PDB entry 6BDT | X-ray diffraction, 2.30 A resolution | chain A

# Chain A
Molecule: Calpain-3
Source organism: Homo sapiens
Notes: EC 3.4.22.54
Reference sequence: P20807 (CAN3_HUMAN), isoform P20807-3; numbering as in UniProt (aligned over 46-419)
Sequence (382 residues; row label = number of the first residue in the row):
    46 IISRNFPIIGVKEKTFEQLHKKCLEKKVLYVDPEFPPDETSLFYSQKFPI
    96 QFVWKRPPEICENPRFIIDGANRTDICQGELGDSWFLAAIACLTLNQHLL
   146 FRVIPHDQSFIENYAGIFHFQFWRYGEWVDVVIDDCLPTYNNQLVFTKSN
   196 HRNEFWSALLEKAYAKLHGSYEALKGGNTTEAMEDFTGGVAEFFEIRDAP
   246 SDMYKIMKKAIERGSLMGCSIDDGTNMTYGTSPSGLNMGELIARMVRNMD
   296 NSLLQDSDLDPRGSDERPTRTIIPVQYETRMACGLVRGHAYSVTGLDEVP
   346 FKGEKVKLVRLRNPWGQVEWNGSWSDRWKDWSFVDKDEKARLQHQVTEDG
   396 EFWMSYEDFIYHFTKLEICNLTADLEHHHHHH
Unresolved in the structure: 46-57, 94-95, 271-323, 420-427
Construct notes: engineered mutation S129 (Cys in P20807); expression tag (420-427)
Ion coordination: Ca2+ site 1: I113, G115, D120, E199; Ca2+ site 2: E364, D371, T392, D394, E396

# In short
I113, G115, D120 and E199 form the Ca2+ site 1. E364, D371, T392, D394 and E396 coordinate Ca2+ site 2.
Chain A is Calpain-3 (Homo sapiens); the structure, Crystal Structure of Human Calpain-3 Protease Core
Mutant-C129S, was determined by X-ray diffraction together with 6BGP, 6BJD and 6BKJ from the same study.
